Entry 5NI8 (X-ray diffraction, 1.94 A resolution); this record covers chains A and C.

Chain A:
Name: Nuclear receptor ROR-gamma
Source organism: Homo sapiens
Reference sequence: P51449 (RORG_HUMAN); residue numbers follow UniProt; this construct covers 265-507
Amino-acid sequence (288 residues; each row starts with the number of its first residue):
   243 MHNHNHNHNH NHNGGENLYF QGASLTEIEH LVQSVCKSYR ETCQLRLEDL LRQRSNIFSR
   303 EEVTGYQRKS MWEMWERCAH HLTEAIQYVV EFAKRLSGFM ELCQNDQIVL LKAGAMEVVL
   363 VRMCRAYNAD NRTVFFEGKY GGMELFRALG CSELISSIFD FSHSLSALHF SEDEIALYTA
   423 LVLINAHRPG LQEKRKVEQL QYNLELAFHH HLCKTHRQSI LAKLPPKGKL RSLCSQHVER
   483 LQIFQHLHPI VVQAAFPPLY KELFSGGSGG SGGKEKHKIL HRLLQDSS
Unresolved in the structure: 243-257, 510-530
Construct notes: initiating methionine (243); expression tag (244-264, 508-530)
Bound ions: Na+: Cys366, Tyr369, Ser408
Ligand contacts: 8Y2 (2-(4-ethylsulfonylphenyl)-N-[4-(2-phenylmethoxypyridin-3-yl)thiophen-2-yl]ethanamide): Cys285, Gln286, Leu287, Leu292, Trp317, Cys320, Ala321, His323, Leu324, Ala327, Val361, Arg364, Met365, Arg367, Ala368, Val376, Phe377, Phe378, Phe388, Leu391, Ile397, Ile400, Phe401, His479, Tyr502
UniProt features mapped onto this chain:
  - motif: Leu501 to Phe506 (AF-2)
  - mutagenesis: Ala327 (A327F: Completely abolishes transcriptional activity), Phe378 (F378Q: Completely abolishes transcriptional activity), Ile397 (I397N: Nearly abolishes transcriptional activity)

Chain C:
Name: The Tethered SRC2-2 peptide
Source organism: Homo sapiens
Amino-acid sequence (15 residues; each row starts with the number of its first residue):
   684 KEKHKILHRL LQDSS
Unresolved in the structure: 684-687, 698

Interface between chain A and chain C:
Contacting residue pairs (19):
  Val332(A) with Leu693(C), hydrophobic
  Lys336(A) with Leu693(C), hydrogen bond (side chain-backbone); Leu694(C), hydrogen bond (side chain-backbone); Asp696(C), hydrogen bond (side chain-backbone)
  Phe341(A) with Leu694(C), hydrophobic
  Met342(A) with Leu694(C)
  Gln346(A) with His691(C); Gln695(C), hydrogen bond
  Gln349(A) with Leu694(C)
  Ile350(A) with Leu690(C), hydrophobic; His691(C); Leu694(C), hydrophobic
  Leu353(A) with Leu694(C), hydrophobic
  Pro500(A) with Ile689(C), hydrophobic
  Leu501(A) with Ile689(C), hydrophobic; Leu690(C), hydrophobic
  Glu504(A) with Lys688(C), hydrogen bond (side chain-backbone); Ile689(C), hydrogen bond (side chain-backbone); Leu690(C), hydrogen bond (side chain-backbone)
Interface residues without a listed pair, chain A (13 interface residues in all): Lys354, Leu505
Interface residues without a listed pair, chain C (9 interface residues in all): Ser697

Overview:
Chain A and chain C form an interface of 13 and 9 residues respectively; the contacts include 7 hydrogen
bonds. Among the polar pairs are Lys336(A)-Leu693(C), Lys336(A)-Leu694(C) and Lys336(A)-Asp696(C). Bound to
chain A: compound 8Y2. UniProt lists 3 mutagenesis sites on chain A.
Here chain A is Nuclear receptor ROR-gamma and chain C is the Tethered SRC2-2 peptide, both from Homo sapiens.
Entry 5NI8 (Ligand complex of RORg LBD) was determined by X-ray diffraction, deposited together with 5NI5,
5NI7, 5NIB, 6ESN and 6FGQ.
